PDB entry 1N3T | X-ray diffraction, 3.20 A resolution | chains G and M of the 10 polymer chains in the assembly

# Chain G (and M)
Protein: GTP cyclohydrolase I
Source organism: Escherichia coli
Notes: EC 3.5.4.16; chain M of this document is another copy of the same molecule, construct and numbering; everything in this record applies to it too
UniProtKB: P0A6T5 (GCH1_ECOLI); numbering as in UniProt (aligned over 1-221)
Chain sequence (221 residues; numbered 1 to 221; the number before each row is that of its first residue):
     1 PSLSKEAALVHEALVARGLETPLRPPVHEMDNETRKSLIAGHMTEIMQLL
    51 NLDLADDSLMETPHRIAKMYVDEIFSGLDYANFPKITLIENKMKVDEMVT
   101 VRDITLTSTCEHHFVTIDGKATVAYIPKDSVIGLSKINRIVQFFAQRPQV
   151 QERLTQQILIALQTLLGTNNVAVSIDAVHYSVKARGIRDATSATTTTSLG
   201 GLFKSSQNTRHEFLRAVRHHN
Differences from the reference sequence: engineered mutation Ser-181 (Cys in P0A6T5)
Small-molecule neighbours:
  - GTP (guanosine-5'-triphosphate), molecule 1: Thr-87, Val-131, Ile-132, Gly-133, Leu-134, Ser-135, Lys-136, Arg-139
  - GTP, molecule 2: Cys-110, His-112, His-113, Gln-149, Val-150, Gln-151, Glu-152, His-179, Ser-181, Val-182, Arg-185, Gly-186, Ile-187

# Chain G / chain M interface
Pairs across the interface - 10 pairs, chain G then chain M:
  Asp-56(G) / Lys-92(M)  salt bridge
  Asp-57(G) / Ile-89(M)
  Asp-57(G) / Glu-90(M)
  Asp-57(G) / Lys-92(M)  salt bridge
  Ser-58(G) / Ile-89(M)
  Ile-89(G) / Asp-57(M)
  Ile-89(G) / Ser-58(M)
  Glu-90(G) / Asp-57(M)
  Lys-92(G) / Asp-56(M)  salt bridge
  Lys-92(G) / Asp-57(M)  salt bridge
Other interface residues (no listed pair), chain G (8 interface residues in all): His-220, Asn-221
Other interface residues (no listed pair), chain M (8 interface residues in all): His-220, Asn-221

# In short
Chain G and chain M each contribute 8 residues to their interface; the contacts include 4 salt bridges. Among
the polar pairs are Asp-56(G)/Lys-92(M) and Asp-57(G)/Lys-92(M). Bound to chain G: GTP.
Chain G and chain M are both GTP cyclohydrolase I (Escherichia coli); the structure, Biosynthesis of
pteridins. Reaction mechanism of GTP cyclohydrolase I, was determined by X-ray diffraction together with 1A8R,
1N3S and 1N3R from the same study.
